Entry 9FNA (electron microscopy, 2.22 A resolution); this record covers chains A and XA of the 60 polymer chains in the assembly.

# Chain A (and XA)
Protein: 29 kDa antigen Cfp29
From: Mycolicibacterium smegmatis
Notes: chain XA of this document is another copy of the same molecule, construct and numbering; everything in this record applies to it too
UniProtKB: A0R4H0 (A0R4H0_MYCS2); residues 1-265 here = UniProt positions 1-265
Sequence (275 residues; numbered 1 to 275; the number before each row is that of its first residue):
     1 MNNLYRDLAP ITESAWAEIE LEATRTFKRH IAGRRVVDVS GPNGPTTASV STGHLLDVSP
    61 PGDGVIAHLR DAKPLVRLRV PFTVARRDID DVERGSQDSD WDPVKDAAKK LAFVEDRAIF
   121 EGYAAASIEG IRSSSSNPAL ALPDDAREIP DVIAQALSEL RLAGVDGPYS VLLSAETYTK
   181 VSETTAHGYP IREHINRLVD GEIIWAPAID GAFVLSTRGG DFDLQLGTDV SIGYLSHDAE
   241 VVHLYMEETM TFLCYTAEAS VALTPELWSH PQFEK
Unresolved in the structure: 1, 266-275
Construct notes: expression tag (266-275)

# Interface between chain A and chain XA
Pairs across the interface - 27 pairs, chain A then chain XA:
  Arg-25(A) with Asp-166(XA); Arg-218(XA)
  Arg-29(A) with Val-165(XA); Asp-166(XA)
  His-30(A) with Gly-164(XA)
  Arg-87(A) with Leu-55(XA)
  Asp-91(A) with Gly-53(XA); His-54(XA), salt bridge
  Arg-94(A) with Gly-53(XA), hydrogen bond (side chain-backbone); Leu-55(XA); Arg-70(XA)
  Ser-96(A) with Thr-52(XA), hydrogen bond (side chain-backbone); Gly-53(XA); His-54(XA)
  Gln-97(A) with Tyr-255(XA), hydrogen bond
  Asp-98(A) with His-54(XA), salt bridge; Tyr-255(XA)
  Lys-105(A) with Glu-258(XA), salt bridge
  Tyr-178(A) with Arg-161(XA)
  Glu-183(A) with Asp-151(XA); Ala-154(XA); Gln-155(XA)
  Gly-188(A) with Arg-197(XA), hydrogen bond (backbone-side chain)
  Tyr-189(A) with Arg-197(XA)
  Pro-190(A) with Arg-197(XA); Leu-198(XA), hydrophobic
  Trp-205(A) with Arg-161(XA)
Other interface residues (no listed pair), chain A (20 interface residues in all): Thr-179, Ser-182, Thr-185, His-187
Other interface residues (no listed pair), chain XA (26 interface residues in all): Ser-51, His-68, Ser-158, Leu-162, Ala-163, His-187, Tyr-189, His-194, Asp-223

# In short
Chain A and chain XA form an interface of 20 and 26 residues respectively; the contacts include 4 hydrogen
bonds and 3 salt bridges. Polar pairs include Asp-91(A)/His-54(XA), Asp-98(A)/His-54(XA) and
Lys-105(A)/Glu-258(XA).
Both chains are 29 kDa antigen Cfp29 (Mycolicibacterium smegmatis). Entry 9FNA (CryoEM structure of
Encapsulin::tdNfsB with an open pore state) was determined by electron microscopy together with 9FN9 from the
same study.
